4C4J - chain A; structure by X-ray diffraction, 2.50 A resolution.

[Chain A]
Protein: Dual specificity protein kinase ttk
Organism: Homo sapiens
Notes: EC 2.7.12.1; fragment: kinase domain, residues 519-808
Reference sequence: P33981 (TTK_HUMAN); residue numbers follow UniProt; this construct covers 519-808
Sequence (313 residues; numbered 496 to 808; the number before each row is that of its first residue):
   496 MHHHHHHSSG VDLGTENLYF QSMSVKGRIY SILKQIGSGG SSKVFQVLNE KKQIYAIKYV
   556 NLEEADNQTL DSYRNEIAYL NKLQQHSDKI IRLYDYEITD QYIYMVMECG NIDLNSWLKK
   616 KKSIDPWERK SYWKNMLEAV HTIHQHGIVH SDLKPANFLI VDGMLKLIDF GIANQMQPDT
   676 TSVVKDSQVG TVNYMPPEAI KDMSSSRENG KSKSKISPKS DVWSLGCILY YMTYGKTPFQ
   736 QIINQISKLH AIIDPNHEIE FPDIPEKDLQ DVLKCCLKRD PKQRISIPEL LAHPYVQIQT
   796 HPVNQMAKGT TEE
Disordered / not traced: 496-515, 676-683, 700-708, 795-808
Construct notes: expression tag (496-518)
Modified / non-standard residues: Thr686 (phosphothreonine; TPO)
Small-molecule neighbours: X21 (tert-butyl 6-{[2-chloro-4-(1-methyl-1H-imidazol-5-yl)phenyl]amino}-2-(1-methyl-1H-pyrazol-4-yl)-1H-pyrrolo[3,2-c]pyridine-1-carboxylate): Ile531, Gly532, Val539, Gln541, Ala551, Lys553, Glu571, Leu575, Ile586, Met600, Met602, Glu603, Cys604, Gly605, Asn606, Ile607, Asp608, Ser611, Ala651, Leu654, Ile663, Met671, Gln672, Pro673
From the paper describing this entry:
  - contacts within the chain: Lys553-Glu571
  - conformationally variable residues (order/disorder transition): Ala668 to Thr675, Thr676, Ser677
  - binding site for X21: Met671 to Pro673
  - specificity-determining residues: Cys604 (proposed by the authors, not directly observed)

[In short]
Bound to chain A: compound X21. The paper reports a binding site for X21 at Met671; the specificity
determinant Cys604.
Chain A is Dual specificity protein kinase ttk (Homo sapiens); the structure, Structure-based design of orally
bioavailable pyrrolopyridine inhibitors of the mitotic kinase MPS1, was determined by X-ray diffraction,
deposited together with 4C4E, 4C4F, 4C4G, 4C4H and 4C4I.
